Entry 5V5V (X-ray diffraction, 4.11 A resolution (low resolution: residue-level contacts below are approximate; hydrogen-bond / salt-bridge calls are withheld)); this record covers chains A and B of the 4 polymer chains in the assembly.

== Chain A (and B) ==
Molecule: Neuroligin-2
Source organism: Rattus norvegicus
Notes: chain B of this document is another copy of the same molecule, construct and numbering; everything in this record applies to it too
UniProtKB: Q62888 (NLGN2_RAT); numbering as in UniProt (aligned over 42-612)
Amino-acid sequence (582 residues; row label = number of the first residue in the row):
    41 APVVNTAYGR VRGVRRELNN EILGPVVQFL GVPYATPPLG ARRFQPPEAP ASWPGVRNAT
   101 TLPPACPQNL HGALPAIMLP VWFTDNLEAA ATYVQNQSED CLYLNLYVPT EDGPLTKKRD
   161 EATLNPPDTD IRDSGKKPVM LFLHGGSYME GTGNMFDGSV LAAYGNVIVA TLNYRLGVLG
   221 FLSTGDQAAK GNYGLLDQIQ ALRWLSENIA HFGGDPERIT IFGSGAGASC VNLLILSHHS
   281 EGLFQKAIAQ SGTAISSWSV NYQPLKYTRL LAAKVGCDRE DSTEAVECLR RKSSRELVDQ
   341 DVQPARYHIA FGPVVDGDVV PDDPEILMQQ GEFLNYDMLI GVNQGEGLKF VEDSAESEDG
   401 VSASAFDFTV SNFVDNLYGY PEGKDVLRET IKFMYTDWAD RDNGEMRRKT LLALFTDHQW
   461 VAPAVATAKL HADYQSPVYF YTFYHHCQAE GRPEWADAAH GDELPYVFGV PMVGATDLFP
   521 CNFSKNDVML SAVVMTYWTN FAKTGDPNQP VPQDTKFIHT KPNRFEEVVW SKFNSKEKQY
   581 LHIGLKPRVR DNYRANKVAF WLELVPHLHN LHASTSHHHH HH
Not modelled in the structure: 41-50, 59-61, 155-173, 491-496, 558-561, 610-622
Disulfide bonds: Cys106-Cys141, Cys317-Cys328, Cys487-Cys521
Construct notes: expression tag (41, 613-622)
UniProt features mapped onto this chain:
  - glycosylation (N-linked (GlcNAc...) asparagine): Asn98, Asn136, Asn522
What the authors report for this chain:
  - contacts within the chain: Asp407-Arg428 (salt bridge), Asp425-Arg428 (salt bridge)
  - mutagenesis - L374A/N375A/D377A: decreased binding to MDGA1 Ig1-Ig2

== Chain A / chain B interface ==
Pairs across the interface - 27 pairs, chain A then chain B:
  Glu429(A) - Leu604(B)
  Thr430(A) - Leu604(B)
  Phe433(A) - Met434(B)
  Phe433(A) - Asn596(B)
  Phe433(A) - Ala599(B)
  Phe433(A) - Phe600(B)
  Phe433(A) - Leu604(B)
  Met434(A) - Met434(B)
  Trp438(A) - Asn592(B)
  Trp438(A) - Asn596(B)
  Trp438(A) - Ala599(B)
  Ala439(A) - Asn592(B)
  Arg441(A) - Lys469(B)
  Arg441(A) - Lys578(B)
  Arg441(A) - Glu603(B)
  Lys578(A) - Arg441(B)
  Asn592(A) - Trp438(B)
  Asn592(A) - Ala439(B)
  Asn596(A) - Phe433(B)
  Asn596(A) - Trp438(B)
  Ala599(A) - Phe433(B)
  Ala599(A) - Trp438(B)
  Phe600(A) - Phe433(B)
  Glu603(A) - Arg441(B)
  Leu604(A) - Glu429(B)
  Leu604(A) - Thr430(B)
  Leu604(A) - Phe433(B)
Interface residues without a listed pair, chain A (19 interface residues in all): Val426, Asp442, Lys469, Lys576, Ala595
Interface residues without a listed pair, chain B (19 interface residues in all): Val426, Asp442, Lys576, Ala595

== Overview ==
The chain A/chain B interface involves 19 residues from each chain. From the paper: L374A/N375A/D377A of chain
A reduce binding to MDGA1 Ig1-Ig2; contacts within the chain involving Asp407(A), Arg428(A) and Asp425(A).
Both chains are Neuroligin-2 (Rattus norvegicus). Entry 5V5V (Complex of NLGN2 with MDGA1 Ig1-Ig2) was
determined by X-ray diffraction, deposited together with 5V5W.
